6ZOO - chains A and F of the 17 polymer chains in the assembly; structure by electron microscopy, 2.74 A resolution.

# Chain A
Molecule: Photosystem I P700 chlorophyll a apoprotein A1
From: Pisum sativum
Notes: EC 1.97.1.12
UniProt: A0A0F6NFW5 (A0A0F6NFW5_PEA); residues 16-758 here = UniProt positions 16-758
Amino-acid sequence (743 residues; each row starts with the number of its first residue):
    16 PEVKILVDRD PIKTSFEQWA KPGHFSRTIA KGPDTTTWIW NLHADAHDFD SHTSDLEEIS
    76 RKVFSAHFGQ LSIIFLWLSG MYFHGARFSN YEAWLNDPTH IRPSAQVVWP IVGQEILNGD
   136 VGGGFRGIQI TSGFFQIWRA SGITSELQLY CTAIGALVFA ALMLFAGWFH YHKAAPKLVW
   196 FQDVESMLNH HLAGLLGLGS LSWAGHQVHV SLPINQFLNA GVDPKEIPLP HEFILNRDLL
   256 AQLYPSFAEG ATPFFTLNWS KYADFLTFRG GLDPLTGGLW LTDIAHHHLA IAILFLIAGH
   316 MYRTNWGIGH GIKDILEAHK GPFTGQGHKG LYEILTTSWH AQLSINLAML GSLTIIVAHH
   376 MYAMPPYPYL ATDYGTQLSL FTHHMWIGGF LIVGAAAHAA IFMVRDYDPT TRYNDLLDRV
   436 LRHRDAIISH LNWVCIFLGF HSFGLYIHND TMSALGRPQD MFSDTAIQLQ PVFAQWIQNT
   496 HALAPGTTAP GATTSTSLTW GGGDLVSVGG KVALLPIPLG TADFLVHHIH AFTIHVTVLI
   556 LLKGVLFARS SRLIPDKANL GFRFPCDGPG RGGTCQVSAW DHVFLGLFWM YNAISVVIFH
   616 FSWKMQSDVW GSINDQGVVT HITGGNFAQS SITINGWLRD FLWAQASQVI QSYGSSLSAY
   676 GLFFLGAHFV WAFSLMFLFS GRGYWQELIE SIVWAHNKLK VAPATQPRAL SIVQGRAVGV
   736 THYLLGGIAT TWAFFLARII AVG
Modified positions: H115 ((2R)-2-azanyl-3-(4-ethanoylsulfanyl-1H-imidazol-5-yl)propanoic acid; SNK); H636 ((2R)-2-azanyl-3-(4-ethanoylsulfanyl-1H-imidazol-5-yl)propanoic acid; SNK)
Bound ions: chlorophyll a Mg site 1 near Q121 (its only coordinating residue here); chlorophyll a Mg site 2 near Q129 (its only coordinating residue here); chlorophyll a Mg site 3 near T503 (its only coordinating residue here); 4Fe-4S cluster Fe: C581, C590 (shared with 2 residues of chain B)
Small-molecule neighbours:
  - beta-carotene (BCR), molecule 1: I88, L91, W92
  - beta-carotene (BCR), molecule 2: F90, Y97, T167, G170, A171, F174, L213, L216, S217
  - beta-carotene (BCR), molecule 3: W92, L93, G209, L213, G214, S217
  - beta-carotene (BCR), molecule 4: L216, F269, L304, I308, L311, H315
  - beta-carotene (BCR), molecule 5: F269, W274, I308, I312
  - beta-carotene (BCR), molecule 6: L346, L350, A356, S359, I360, A414, F417, M418
  - beta-carotene (BCR), molecule 7: A363, M364, S367, I407, A410, A411, V553, L556, L557, V560
  - beta-carotene (BCR), molecule 8: F678, G681, A682, F684, V685, L740, I743, A744, W747
  - chlorophyll a isomer (CL0): F458, Y461, I544, F547, T548, Y606, N607, S610, V611, F614, I649, W652, L653, L657, A661, I665, F679, H683, W686, Y738, T745, T746, F749
  - chlorophyll a (CLA), molecule 1: V18, K19, I20, W195, D198, S201, H205, T319, N320, W321
  - chlorophyll a (CLA), molecule 2: I20, V22, F79, F83, L177, M178, F180, A181, F184, H185, A189, W195
  - chlorophyll a (CLA), molecule 3: I27, K28, T29, S30, F31, Q33, W34, H39, K77, S80, G84, I88, L179, G182, W183, Y186, H187
  - chlorophyll a (CLA), molecule 4: W34, H39, F40, L57, H58, A61, H62, F64, K77, A81, G84, Q85, I88
  - chlorophyll a (CLA), molecule 5: P37, G38, W53, I54, L57, H58
  - chlorophyll a (CLA), molecule 6: T51, I54, W55, I704, I707, V708, H711, V716, P718, P722, R723, L725
  - chlorophyll a (CLA), molecule 7: W55, F684, V685, F688, F692, L725, Q729, A732, V733, T736, H737, L740
  - chlorophyll a (CLA), molecule 8: H58, A59, A61, H62, D63, H355, L358, L362, F405, L406, V408, G409, A412, H413, I416, R420, F577, R578, W595, V598, L602, T736, L740
  - chlorophyll a (CLA), molecule 9: H62, F64, V78, A81, H82, Q85, L86, I89, F90, L93, F174, W354, H355, Q357, L358, N361, L362, L365
  - chlorophyll a (CLA), molecule 10: H62, Q85, I88, I89, W92, L365, I402, F405, L406
  - chlorophyll a (CLA), molecule 11: L71, S75, H82, F196, Q197, V199, M202, L203, H206, L207, L210, I327, L331, Y347, L350, T351, S353, W354, Q357, I360, N361, M364, L365
  - chlorophyll a (CLA), molecule 12: F79, H82, F83, L86, F90, F174, W195, F196, D198, S201, M202, H205, H206, G209, L210
  - chlorophyll a (CLA), molecule 13: S87, I88, L91, Q121, V122, V123, W124, I126, V127, Q129, L132, I143, L179, A674, L677, F678
  - chlorophyll a (CLA), molecule 14: L91, W92, S94, G95, M96, F98, H99, R102, F103, Q121, V122, W124, L172
  - chlorophyll a (CLA), molecule 15: W92, M96, H99, A120, Q121, I143, Q144, I145, T146, S147, F149, A674, Y675, F678, W747, L751
  - chlorophyll a (CLA), molecule 16: W92, M96, T146, S147, F149, S394, L395, T397, H398, W401, I402, F405, F678, I743, T746, W747, L751
  - chlorophyll a (CLA), molecule 17: W92, L93, S147, G148, F149, I152, L211, L365, L368, T369, V372, M376, Y382, L395, H398, H399, I402, L406
  - chlorophyll a (CLA), molecule 18: A155, L211, G214, S215, W218, Q222, L294, I299, H302, H303, I306, F310, L368, I371, V372, H375, M376, P381, Y382
  - chlorophyll a (CLA), molecule 19: S156, G157, I158, Q163, C166, T167, I169, G170, F174, G214, S217, W218, G220, H221, H224, V225, P245, H246, I249
  - chlorophyll a (CLA), molecule 20: L162, Q163, C166, L244, H246, L250
  - chlorophyll a (CLA), molecule 21: L203, L207, L211, L309, F310, A313, M316, Y317, I327, I330, M364, L432, V435, L557, V560
  - chlorophyll a (CLA), molecule 22: N204, H205, A208, G209, L311, H315, T319, W321, I323
  - chlorophyll a (CLA), molecule 23: L216, S217, G220, V223, H224, I249, R252, F262, G265, A266, F269, Y277, F280, L281, L304
  - chlorophyll a (CLA), molecule 24: F269, W274, S275, Y277, A278, L281, T282, F283, H301, L304, A305, I308, L309, I312, G506
  - chlorophyll a (CLA), molecule 25: F269, F270, T271, L272, W274
  - chlorophyll a (CLA), molecule 26: T282, F283, G285, L294, D298, I299, H301, H302, A305, I306, L309, H375, M379, T511
  - chlorophyll a (CLA), molecule 27: F283, T503, A504, P505, G506
  - chlorophyll a (CLA), molecule 28: I312, A313, H315, M316, I323, G324, H325
  - chlorophyll a (CLA), molecule 29: M316, H325, D329, I330, A333, H334
  - chlorophyll a (CLA), molecule 30: I330, L331, H334, H343, L346, L350, N429, L431, L432, V435
  - chlorophyll a (CLA), molecule 31: H334, K335, G336, P337, F338
  - chlorophyll a (CLA), molecule 32: F338, T339, L431, R434, V435, R437, H438, I442, H445
  - chlorophyll a (CLA), molecule 33: M364, L368, I371, H374, H375, A378, M379, T511, S512, T514, W515
  - chlorophyll a (CLA), molecule 34: I370, I371, H374, M400, I407, I549, T552, V553, L556, M605, A608, I609, V612
  - chlorophyll a (CLA), molecule 35: H374, Y377, F396, F488, A489, I492, Q493, W515, I532, L534, H542, H545, I549, V612, H615, F616, K619, M620
  - chlorophyll a (CLA), molecule 36: A441, H445, W448
  - chlorophyll a (CLA), molecule 37: I442, L446, W448, V449, A546, I549, H550, V553, L557
  - chlorophyll a (CLA), molecule 38: S444, H445, N447, W448, I451
  - chlorophyll a (CLA), molecule 39: N447, C450, I451, G454, F455, F458, G459, I462, F547, V551, L554, I555, L600, F603, W604
  - chlorophyll a (CLA), molecule 40: W448, I451, F452, F455, H456
  - chlorophyll a (CLA), molecule 41: W448, F452, L453, Q485, P486, V487, F488, A489, L534, F539, H542, H543, A546, H550
  - chlorophyll a (CLA), molecule 42: F455, H456, G459, L460, I462, H463, T466, M467, R472, D475, F477, I482
  - chlorophyll a (CLA), molecule 43: F458, I462, D465, F547, F603, W604, Y606, N607, I649, L653, W686, Y738
  - chlorophyll a (CLA), molecule 44: T466, A469, L470
  - chlorophyll a (CLA), molecule 45: W491, I492, T495, H496, A499, T503, A504, T511, W515
  - chlorophyll a (CLA), molecule 46: L653, L657, W658
  - chlorophyll a (CLA), molecule 47: L677, L680, G681, H683, F684, W686, A687
  - chlorophyll a (CLA), molecule 48: F684, A687, F688, L690, M691, F694, S695, Y699, W700, L703
  - chlorophyll a (CLA), molecule 49: I707, A710, H711, L714, V716
  - chlorophyll a (CLA), molecule 50: W709, A710, K713, L714
  - lutein (LUT; (3r,3'r,6s)-4,5-didehydro-5,6-dihydro-beta,beta-carotene-3,3'-diol): W124, P125, I126
  - phylloquinone (PQN): W55, M691, F692, S695, G696, R697, W700, I704, A724, L725, G730
  - 4Fe-4S cluster (SF4): P580, C581, G583, P584, C590, I727, R731
Reported in the primary citation:
  - mutagenesis - R654D, R654D/D655R, D655R: decreased binding to Plastocyanin, chloroplastic
  - mutagenesis - R654D, R654D/D655R, D655R: decreased catalytic activity with Plastocyanin, chloroplastic

# Chain F
Molecule: Photosystem I reaction center subunit III
From: Pisum sativum
UniProt: A0A0M3KL12 (A0A0M3KL12_PEA); residues 78-231 here correspond to UniProt positions 1-154 (UniProt number = residue number - 77)
Amino-acid sequence (154 residues; numbered 78 to 231; the number before each row is that of its first residue):
    78 DIAGLTPCKD SKQFAKREKQ SIKKLESSLK LYAPDSAPAL AINATIEKTK RRFDNYGKQG
   138 LLCGADGLPH LIVSGDQRHW GEFITPGILF LYIAGWIGWV GRSYLIAIRD DKKPTQKEII
   198 IDVPLATGLV FRGFSWPIAA YRELLNGELV AKDV
Disulfide bonds: C85-C140
Differences from the reference sequence: conflict A80 (Ser3 in A0A0M3KL12), D87 (Glu10 in A0A0M3KL12), L108 (Ile31 in A0A0M3KL12), P111 (Ala34 in A0A0M3KL12), G134 (Ala57 in A0A0M3KL12), D188 (Glu111 in A0A0M3KL12), T204 (Ser127 in A0A0M3KL12), G205 (Arg128 in A0A0M3KL12)
Bound ions: chlorophyll a Mg near S151 (its only coordinating residue here)
Small-molecule neighbours:
  - beta-carotene (BCR), molecule 1: V150, S151, F160, I161, G172, G175, W176, R179, W213, A217
  - beta-carotene (BCR), molecule 2: P163, L166, F167, I170, I174
  - chlorophyll a (CLA), molecule 1: Y133, L166, I170
  - chlorophyll a (CLA), molecule 2: V150, F160, I161, G164, I165, L168
  - chlorophyll a (CLA), molecule 3: S151, G152, D153, Q154, W157, I165, L168, W213, A217, Y218
  - chlorophyll a (CLA), molecule 4: F160, P163, G164, F167, L168, A171, G172, I174, G175, W213
  - chlorophyll a (CLA), molecule 5: L168, L221, V227
  - chlorophyll a (CLA), molecule 6: Y169, F211, S212, P214, I215, Y218
  - chlorophyll a (CLA), molecule 7: I170, W173, I174, V177, V207, F211
  - chlorophyll a (CLA), molecule 8: I174, G175, V177, G178, R179, Y181, L182, I198, A203
  - chlorophyll a (CLA), molecule 9: Y181, L182, E195, I196, I198, V200, A203

# Chain A / chain F interface
Contacting residue pairs - 32 pairs, chain A then chain F:
  A35(A) with I197(F)
  P37(A) with I196(F), hydrophobic
  P48(A) with T192(F), hydrogen bond (backbone-side chain); I196(F), hydrophobic
  W53(A) with I196(F), hydrophobic
  E130(A) with T122(F)
  D135(A) with L108(F); Y109(F), hydrogen bond
  G139(A) with P115(F)
  R141(A) with Y109(F), hydrogen bond; P115(F)
  G669(A) with K101(F), hydrogen bond (backbone-side chain)
  N712(A) with A228(F)
  K713(A) with V227(F); A228(F), hydrogen bond (backbone-backbone); V231(F)
  L714(A) with R179(F), hydrogen bond (backbone-side chain); L226(F), hydrophobic; V227(F), hydrophobic
  K715(A) with R179(F); I183(F); R186(F), hydrogen bond (backbone-side chain); E225(F), hydrogen bond (side chain-backbone); L226(F); A228(F)
  V716(A) with L182(F); R186(F)
  A717(A) with R186(F), hydrogen bond (backbone-side chain)
  A719(A) with P191(F), hydrophobic; E195(F), hydrogen bond (backbone-side chain)
  T720(A) with T192(F); E195(F), hydrogen bond (backbone-side chain)
Also at the interface, not in a pair above, chain A (23 interface residues in all): K36, K46, G47, F140, W709, P718
Also at the interface, not in a pair above, chain F (21 interface residues in all): I119, Q193

# Summary
23 residues of chain A and 21 residues of chain F are in contact; the contacts include 11 hydrogen bonds.
Polar contacts include P48(A)-T192(F), D135(A)-Y109(F) and R141(A)-Y109(F). The paper reports that R654D,
R654D/D655R and D655R of chain A reduce binding to Plastocyanin, chloroplastic; R654D, R654D/D655R and D655R
of chain A reduce catalytic activity with Plastocyanin, chloroplastic.
Chain A is Photosystem I P700 chlorophyll a apoprotein A1 and chain F is Photosystem I reaction center subunit
III, both from Pisum sativum; the structure, Photosystem I reduced Plastocyanin Complex, was determined by
electron microscopy.
